8RHK - chains A and G of the 34 polymer chains in the assembly; structure by X-ray diffraction, 2.80 A resolution.

Chain A:
Name: Proteasome subunit alpha type-2
Organism: Saccharomyces cerevisiae
Reference sequence: P23639 (PSA2_YEAST); residue numbers follow UniProt; this construct covers 1-250
Amino-acid sequence (250 residues; row label = number of the first residue in the row):
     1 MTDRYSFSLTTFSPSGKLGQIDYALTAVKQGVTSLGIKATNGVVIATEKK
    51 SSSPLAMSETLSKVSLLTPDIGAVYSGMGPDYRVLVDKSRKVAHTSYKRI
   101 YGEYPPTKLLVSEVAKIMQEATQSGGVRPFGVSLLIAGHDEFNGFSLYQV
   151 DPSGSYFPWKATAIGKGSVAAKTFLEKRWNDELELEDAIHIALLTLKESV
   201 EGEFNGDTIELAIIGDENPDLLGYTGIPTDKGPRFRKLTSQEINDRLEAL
Curated features (UniProtKB/Swiss-Prot):
  - cross-link: Lys108 (Glycyl lysine isopeptide (Lys-Gly) (interchain with G-Cter in ubiquitin))

Chain G:
Name: Proteasome subunit alpha type-1
Organism: Saccharomyces cerevisiae
Reference sequence: P21243 (PSA1_YEAST); residues -8 to 243 here correspond to UniProt positions 1-252 (UniProt number = residue number + 9)
Amino-acid sequence (252 residues; row label = number of the first residue in the row; numbers below 1 keep their minus sign (Met-8 is residue -8)):
    -8 MSGAAAASAAGYDRHITIFSPEGRLYQVEYAFKATNQTNINSLAVRGKDC
    42 TVVISQKKVPDKLLDPTTVSYIFCISRTIGMVVNGPIPDARNAALRAKAE
    92 AAEFRYKYGYDMPCDVLAKRMANLSQIYTQRAYMRPLGVILTFVSVDEEL
   142 GPSIYKTDPAGYYVGYKATATGPKQQEITTNLENHFKKSKIDHINEESWE
   192 KVVEFAITHMIDALGTEFSKNDLEVGVATKDKFFTLSAENIEERLVAIAE
   242 QD
Unresolved in the structure: -8 to 1, 243
Bound ions: Mg2+: Thr8, Met125

How chain A and chain G interact:
Pairs across the interface - 64 pairs, chain A then chain G:
  Asp3(A) - Tyr124(G)
  Tyr5(A) - Ile7(G)
  Tyr5(A) - Ala123(G)  hydrophobic
  Tyr5(A) - Tyr124(G)  hydrophobic
  Leu9(A) - Ile9(G)  hydrophobic
  Leu9(A) - Ala123(G)  hydrophobic
  Gln20(A) - Ile9(G)
  Gln20(A) - Phe10(G)  hydrogen bond (side chain-backbone)
  Tyr23(A) - Phe10(G)  hydrophobic
  Tyr23(A) - Ser11(G)
  Tyr23(A) - Pro12(G)  hydrophobic
  Tyr23(A) - Gly14(G)
  Ala24(A) - Phe10(G)  hydrophobic
  Thr26(A) - Pro12(G)
  Thr26(A) - Glu13(G)
  Ala27(A) - Gly14(G)
  Ser52(A) - Tyr153(G)  hydrogen bond
  Pro54(A) - Lys158(G)
  Pro54(A) - Glu174(G)
  Leu55(A) - Tyr157(G)
  Leu55(A) - Lys158(G)  hydrogen bond (backbone-backbone)
  Leu55(A) - Ala159(G)
  Leu55(A) - Thr170(G)
  Leu55(A) - Glu174(G)
  Leu55(A) - Phe177(G)  hydrophobic
  Ala56(A) - Gly156(G)
  Ala56(A) - Tyr157(G)  hydrophobic
  Met57(A) - Arg37(G)
  Met57(A) - Val155(G)
  Met57(A) - Gly156(G)  hydrogen bond (backbone-backbone)
  Met57(A) - Tyr157(G)
  Met57(A) - Lys158(G)
  Thr60(A) - Tyr146(G)
  Thr60(A) - Val155(G)
  Thr60(A) - Gly156(G)  hydrogen bond (side chain-backbone)
  Leu61(A) - Tyr153(G)  hydrophobic
  Met78(A) - Phe10(G)  hydrophobic
  Met78(A) - Leu16(G)  hydrophobic
  Pro80(A) - Gln117(G)
  Pro80(A) - Ala151(G)
  Pro80(A) - Gly152(G)
  Pro80(A) - Tyr153(G)
  Asp81(A) - Gln117(G)
  Arg83(A) - Ala113(G)  hydrogen bond (side chain-backbone)
  Arg83(A) - Asn114(G)
  Arg83(A) - Gly152(G)  hydrogen bond (side chain-backbone)
  Arg83(A) - Tyr154(G)
  Val84(A) - Asn114(G)
  Val84(A) - Gln117(G)
  Asp87(A) - Lys110(G)  salt bridge
  Asp87(A) - Asn114(G)
  Gly126(A) - Arg122(G)
  Gly126(A) - Ala123(G)  hydrogen bond (backbone-backbone)
  Val127(A) - Gln121(G)
  Val127(A) - Arg122(G)
  Arg128(A) - Thr8(G)
  Arg128(A) - Phe10(G)
  Arg128(A) - Leu16(G)
  Arg128(A) - Thr120(G)  hydrogen bond (side chain-backbone)
  Arg128(A) - Gln121(G)  hydrogen bond (backbone-backbone)
  Pro129(A) - Phe10(G)
  Pro129(A) - Gln121(G)
  Phe130(A) - Gln121(G)
  Gly131(A) - Phe10(G)
Other interface residues (no listed pair), chain A (30 interface residues in all): Thr2, Ser53, Ala121
Other interface residues (no listed pair), chain G (33 interface residues in all): Leu173

Overview:
30 residues of chain A face 33 of chain G across their interface; the contacts include 10 hydrogen bonds and 1
salt bridge. Polar contacts include Asp87(A)-Lys110(G), Gln20(A)-Phe10(G) and Ser52(A)-Tyr153(G). The Mg2+
site is built by Thr8(G) and Met125(G).
Here chain A is Proteasome subunit alpha type-2 and chain G is Proteasome subunit alpha type-1, both from
Saccharomyces cerevisiae. Entry 8RHK (Yeast 20S proteasome in complex with a linear oxindole epoxyketone
(compound 6)) was determined by X-ray diffraction, deposited together with 8RHJ and 8RHL.
